8DIU - chains G and C of the 9 polymer chains in the assembly; structure by electron microscopy, 2.61 A resolution.

== Chain G ==
Molecule: CR6261 Fab heavy chain
Organism: Homo sapiens
Notes: antibody fragment or engineered binder
Chain sequence (251 residues; row label = number of the first residue in the row; numbers below 1 keep their minus sign (Met-18 is residue -18)):
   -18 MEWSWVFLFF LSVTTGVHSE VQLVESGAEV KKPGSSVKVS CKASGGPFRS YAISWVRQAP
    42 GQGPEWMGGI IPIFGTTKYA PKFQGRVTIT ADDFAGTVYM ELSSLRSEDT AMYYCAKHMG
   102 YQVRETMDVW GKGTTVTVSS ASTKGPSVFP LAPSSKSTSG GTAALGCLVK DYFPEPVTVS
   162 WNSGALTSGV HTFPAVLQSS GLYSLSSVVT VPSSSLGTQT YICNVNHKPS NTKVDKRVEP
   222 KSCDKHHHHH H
Not modelled in the structure: -18 to 1, 121-232
Disulfide bonds: Cys22-Cys96

== Chain C ==
Molecule: CR6261 Fab light chain
Organism: Homo sapiens
Notes: antibody fragment or engineered binder
Chain sequence (240 residues; row label = number of the first residue in the row; numbers below 1 keep their minus sign (Met-18 is residue -18)):
   -18 MEWSWVFLFF LSVTTGVHSQ SVLTQPPSVS AAPGQKVTIS CSGSSSNIGN DYVSWYQQLP
    42 GTAPKLLIYD NNKRPSGIPD RFSGSKSGTS ATLGITGLQT GDEANYYCAT WDRRPTAYVV
   102 FGGGTKLTVL GAAAGQPKAA PSVTLFPPSS EELQANKATL VCLISDFYPG AVTVAWKADS
   162 SPVKAGVETT TPSKQSNNKY AASSYLSLTP EQWKSHRSYS CQVTHEGSTV EKTVAPTECS
Not modelled in the structure: -18 to 2, 112-221
Disulfide bonds: Cys22-Cys89

== How chain G and chain C interact ==
Contacting residue pairs (23):
  Gln39(G) - Gln39(C)  hydrogen bond
  Gly44(G) - Tyr88(C)
  Pro45(G) - Tyr88(C)
  Pro45(G) - Phe102(C)
  Trp47(G) - Tyr99(C)  hydrophobic
  Trp47(G) - Val100(C)
  Tyr95(G) - Ala44(C)  hydrophobic
  Met100(G) - Tyr50(C)  hydrophobic
  Val104(G) - Trp92(C)
  Arg105(G) - Val100(C)
  Glu106(G) - Ser35(C)
  Glu106(G) - Tyr37(C)  hydrogen bond (backbone-side chain)
  Glu106(G) - Thr91(C)
  Glu106(G) - Trp92(C)
  Thr107(G) - Ser35(C)  hydrogen bond
  Thr107(G) - Tyr37(C)
  Thr107(G) - Leu47(C)
  Thr107(G) - Tyr50(C)
  Met108(G) - Tyr37(C)  hydrogen bond (backbone-side chain)
  Met108(G) - Leu47(C)
  Trp111(G) - Ala44(C)  hydrophobic
  Trp111(G) - Pro45(C)
  Gly112(G) - Ala44(C)
Interface residues without a listed pair, chain G (16 interface residues in all): Gln43, Pro62, Asp109
Interface residues without a listed pair, chain C (17 interface residues in all): Tyr33, Thr43, Asp51, Ala90

== In short ==
Chain G and chain C form an interface of 16 and 17 residues respectively; the contacts include 4 hydrogen
bonds. Among the polar pairs are Gln39(G)-Gln39(C), Glu106(G)-Tyr37(C) and Thr107(G)-Ser35(C).
Chain G is CR6261 Fab heavy chain and chain C is CR6261 Fab light chain, both from Homo sapiens; the
structure, Cryo-EM structure of influenza A virus A/Bayern/7/1995 hemagglutinin bound to CR6261 Fab, was
determined by electron microscopy.
